PDB entry 4ZVJ | X-ray diffraction, 1.70 A resolution | chains A and B

Chain A (and B):
Protein: Triosephosphate isomerase
From: Homo sapiens
Notes: EC 5.3.1.1; chain B of this document is another copy of the same molecule, construct and numbering; everything in this record applies to it too
Reference sequence: P60174 (TPIS_HUMAN); residues 0-248 here correspond to UniProt positions 38-286 (UniProt number = residue number + 38)
Amino-acid sequence (254 residues; each row starts with the number of its first residue; numbers below 1 keep their minus sign (Gly-5 is residue -5)):
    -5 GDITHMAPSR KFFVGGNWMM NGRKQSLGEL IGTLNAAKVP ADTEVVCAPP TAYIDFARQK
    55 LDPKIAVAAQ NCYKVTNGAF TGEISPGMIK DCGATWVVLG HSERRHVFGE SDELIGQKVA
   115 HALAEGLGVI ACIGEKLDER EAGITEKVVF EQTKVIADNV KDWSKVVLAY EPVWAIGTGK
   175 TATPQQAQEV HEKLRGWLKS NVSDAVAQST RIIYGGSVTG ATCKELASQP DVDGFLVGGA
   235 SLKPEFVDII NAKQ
Unresolved in the structure: -5 to 3 (chain B: -5 to 1)
Construct notes: expression tag (-5 to -1); engineered mutation Met13 (Lys51 in P60174)
Bound ions: Na+ near Asp56 (its only coordinating residue here)
From the paper describing this entry:
  - mutagenesis - I170V: unchanged expression
  - disease-associated variants - I170V: decreased catalytic activity
  - catalytic residues: Asn11, His95, Ser96, Glu165 (citing earlier work)
  - disease-associated variants - I170V (citing earlier work)

Chain A / chain B interface:
Pairs across the interface (88; chain A residue first):
  Asn11(A) - Thr75(B)  hydrogen bond
  Met13(A) - Gly72(B)
  Met13(A) - Thr75(B)
  Met14(A) - Tyr67(B)  hydrophobic
  Met14(A) - Val69(B)
  Met14(A) - Asn71(B)
  Met14(A) - Gly72(B)  hydrogen bond (backbone-backbone)
  Met14(A) - Phe74(B)
  Met14(A) - Glu77(B)
  Met14(A) - Ile78(B)
  Met14(A) - Ser79(B)
  Met14(A) - Met82(B)
  Asn15(A) - Asn71(B)
  Asn15(A) - Gly72(B)  hydrogen bond (side chain-backbone)
  Asn15(A) - Met82(B)
  Gly16(A) - Asn71(B)  hydrogen bond (backbone-side chain)
  Gly16(A) - Met82(B)
  Arg17(A) - Thr70(B)  hydrogen bond
  Arg17(A) - Asn71(B)  hydrogen bond
  Arg17(A) - Ser79(B)
  Arg17(A) - Gly81(B)
  Arg17(A) - Met82(B)
  Arg17(A) - Asp85(B)
  Lys18(A) - Asp49(B)  salt bridge
  Lys18(A) - Asp85(B)  hydrogen bond (backbone-side chain)
  Pro44(A) - Met82(B)  hydrophobic
  Thr45(A) - Thr45(B)
  Thr45(A) - Ala46(B)
  Ala46(A) - Thr45(B)
  Ala46(A) - Ile78(B)
  Ala46(A) - Cys86(B)
  Tyr47(A) - Met82(B)
  Tyr47(A) - Asp85(B)  hydrogen bond
  Tyr47(A) - Cys86(B)  hydrophobic
  Asp49(A) - Lys18(B)  salt bridge
  Gln64(A) - Thr75(B)
  Gln64(A) - Gly76(B)  hydrogen bond (side chain-backbone)
  Tyr67(A) - Met14(B)  hydrophobic
  Tyr67(A) - Val101(B)
  Tyr67(A) - Phe102(B)  hydrophobic
  Val69(A) - Met14(B)
  Thr70(A) - Arg17(B)  hydrogen bond
  Asn71(A) - Met14(B)
  Asn71(A) - Asn15(B)
  Asn71(A) - Gly16(B)  hydrogen bond (side chain-backbone)
  Asn71(A) - Arg17(B)  hydrogen bond
  Gly72(A) - Met13(B)
  Gly72(A) - Met14(B)  hydrogen bond (backbone-backbone)
  Gly72(A) - Asn15(B)  hydrogen bond (backbone-side chain)
  Ala73(A) - Glu97(B)
  Phe74(A) - Met14(B)
  Phe74(A) - Glu97(B)
  Thr75(A) - Asn11(B)  hydrogen bond
  Thr75(A) - Met13(B)
  Thr75(A) - Gln64(B)
  Thr75(A) - His95(B)
  Thr75(A) - Glu97(B)  hydrogen bond
  Thr75(A) - Arg98(B)  hydrogen bond (backbone-side chain)
  Gly76(A) - Gln64(B)  hydrogen bond (backbone-side chain)
  Gly76(A) - Arg98(B)
  Glu77(A) - Met14(B)
  Glu77(A) - Arg98(B)  salt bridge
  Glu77(A) - Phe102(B)
  Ile78(A) - Met14(B)
  Ile78(A) - Ala46(B)
  Ser79(A) - Met14(B)
  Ser79(A) - Arg17(B)
  Gly81(A) - Arg17(B)
  Met82(A) - Met14(B)
  Met82(A) - Asn15(B)
  Met82(A) - Gly16(B)
  Met82(A) - Arg17(B)
  Met82(A) - Pro44(B)  hydrophobic
  Met82(A) - Tyr47(B)
  Asp85(A) - Arg17(B)
  Asp85(A) - Lys18(B)  hydrogen bond (side chain-backbone)
  Asp85(A) - Tyr47(B)  hydrogen bond
  Cys86(A) - Tyr47(B)  hydrophobic
  His95(A) - Thr75(B)
  Glu97(A) - Ala73(B)
  Glu97(A) - Phe74(B)  hydrogen bond (side chain-backbone)
  Glu97(A) - Thr75(B)  hydrogen bond
  Arg98(A) - Thr75(B)  hydrogen bond (side chain-backbone)
  Arg98(A) - Gly76(B)
  Arg98(A) - Glu77(B)  salt bridge
  Val101(A) - Tyr67(B)
  Phe102(A) - Tyr67(B)  hydrophobic
  Phe102(A) - Glu77(B)
Interface residues without a listed pair, chain A (37 interface residues in all): Phe50, Gln53, Asn65
Interface residues without a listed pair, chain B (36 interface residues in all): Phe50, Asn65

Summary:
37 residues of chain A and 36 residues of chain B are in contact, with 23 hydrogen bonds and 4 salt bridges.
Polar pairs include Lys18(A)-Asp49(B), Glu77(A)-Arg98(B) and Asn11(A)-Thr75(B). From the paper: catalytic
residues Asn11(A), His95(A) and Ser96(A) among others; I170V of chain A reduces catalytic activity.
Chain A and chain B are both Triosephosphate isomerase (Homo sapiens); the structure, Structure of human
triose phosphate isomerase K13M, was determined by X-ray diffraction (same publication as 4POC and 4POD).
